4AE2 - chains A and C of the 3 polymer chains in the assembly; structure by X-ray diffraction, 1.68 A resolution.

[Chain A (and C)]
Molecule: Collagen alpha-1(III) chain
Organism: Homo sapiens
Notes: fragment: cpropeptide of procollagen iii, residues 1222-1466; chain C of this document is another copy of the same molecule, construct and numbering; everything in this record applies to it too
UniProt: P02461 (CO3A1_HUMAN); residues 1-245 here correspond to UniProt positions 1222-1466 (UniProt number = residue number + 1221)
Amino-acid sequence (256 residues; numbered -10 to 245; the number before each row is that of its first residue; numbers below 1 keep their minus sign (Glu-10 is residue -10)):
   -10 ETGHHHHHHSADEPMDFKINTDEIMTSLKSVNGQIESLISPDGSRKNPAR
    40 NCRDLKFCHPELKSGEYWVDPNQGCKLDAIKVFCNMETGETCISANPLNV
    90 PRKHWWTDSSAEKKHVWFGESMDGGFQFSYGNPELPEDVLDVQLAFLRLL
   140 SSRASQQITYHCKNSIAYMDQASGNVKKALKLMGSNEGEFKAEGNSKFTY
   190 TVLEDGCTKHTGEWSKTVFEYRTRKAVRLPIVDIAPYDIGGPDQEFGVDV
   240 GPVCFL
Not modelled in the structure: -10 to 29, 98-101 (chain C: -10 to 28, 97-101)
Differences from the reference sequence: expression tag (-10 to 0); variant Gln132 (His1353 in P02461); engineered mutation Gln146 (Asn1367 in P02461)
Disulfides: Cys41-Cys73, Cys81-Cys243, Cys151-Cys196
Ion coordination: Ca2+: Asp59, Asn61, Gln62, Cys64, Asp67
From the paper describing this entry:
  - Ca2+ coordination: Cys64
  - Ca2+ coordination through a water molecule: Asp43
  - binding site for Ca2+: Asp59 to Ala68
  - specificity-determining residues: Gly120 to Val131, Ser140 to Arg142
  - conformationally variable residues: Leu139

[How chain A and chain C interact]
Cross-chain cystine bridges: Cys64(A)-Cys47(C)
Contacting residue pairs - 19 pairs, chain A then chain C:
  Asn61(A) - Arg39(C)  hydrogen bond (backbone-side chain)
  Gln62(A) - Arg39(C)
  Gly63(A) - Asp43(C)
  Gly63(A) - Gln62(C)
  Cys64(A) - Asp43(C)  hydrogen bond (backbone-side chain)
  Cys64(A) - Cys47(C)  disulfide
  Leu66(A) - Phe46(C)
  Asp127(A) - Ser141(C)  hydrogen bond (backbone-side chain)
  Asp127(A) - Arg142(C)  salt bridge
  Val128(A) - Arg42(C)
  Asp130(A) - Ser141(C)  hydrogen bond
  Val131(A) - Leu138(C)
  Val131(A) - Leu139(C)
  Val131(A) - Ser140(C)
  Val131(A) - Ser141(C)
  Phe135(A) - Leu138(C)  hydrophobic
  Phe135(A) - Leu139(C)  hydrophobic
  Leu138(A) - Leu138(C)  hydrophobic
  Leu139(A) - Leu138(C)  hydrophobic
Other interface residues (no listed pair), chain A (14 interface residues in all): Lys65, Ala134
Other interface residues (no listed pair), chain C (12 interface residues in all): Arg213

[Summary]
14 residues of chain A face 12 of chain C across their interface, with 1 disulfide bond, 4 hydrogen bonds and
1 salt bridge. Polar contacts include Asp127(A)-Arg142(C), Asn61(A)-Arg39(C) and Cys64(A)-Asp43(C). Asp59(A),
Asn61(A), Gln62(A), Cys64(A) and Asp67(A) coordinate Ca2+. The paper reports a binding site for Ca2+ at
Asp59(A); Ca2+ coordination by Cys64(A).
Both chains are Collagen alpha-1(III) chain (Homo sapiens). Entry 4AE2 (Crystal structure of Human fibrillar
procollagen type III C- propeptide trimer) was determined by X-ray diffraction, deposited together with 4AEJ
and 4AK3.
